4WF6 - chain A; structure by X-ray diffraction, 2.65 A resolution.

[Chain A]
Name: Lethal factor
From: Bacillus anthracis
Notes: EC 3.4.24.83
Reference sequence: P15917 (LEF_BACAN); residues 265-776 here correspond to UniProt positions 298-809 (UniProt number = residue number + 33)
Sequence (519 residues; numbered 262 to 780; the number before each row is that of its first residue):
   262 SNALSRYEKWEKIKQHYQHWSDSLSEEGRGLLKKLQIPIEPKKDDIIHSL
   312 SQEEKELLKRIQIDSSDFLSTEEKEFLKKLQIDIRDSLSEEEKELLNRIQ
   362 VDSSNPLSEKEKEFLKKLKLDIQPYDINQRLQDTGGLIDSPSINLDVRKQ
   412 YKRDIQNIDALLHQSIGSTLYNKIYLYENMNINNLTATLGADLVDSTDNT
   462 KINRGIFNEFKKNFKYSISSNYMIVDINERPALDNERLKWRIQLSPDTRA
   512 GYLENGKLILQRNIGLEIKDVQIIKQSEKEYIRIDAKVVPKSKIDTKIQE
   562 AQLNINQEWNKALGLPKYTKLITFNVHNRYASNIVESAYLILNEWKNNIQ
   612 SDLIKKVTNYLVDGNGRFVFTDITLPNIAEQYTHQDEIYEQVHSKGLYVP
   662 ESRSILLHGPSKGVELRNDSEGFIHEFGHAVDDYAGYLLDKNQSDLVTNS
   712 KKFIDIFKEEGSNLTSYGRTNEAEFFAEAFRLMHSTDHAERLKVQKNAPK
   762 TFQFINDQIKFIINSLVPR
Unresolved in the structure: 262-265, 358-365, 777-780
Differences from the reference sequence: expression tag (262-264, 777-780); engineered mutation Ser266 (Ala299 in P15917)
Swiss-Prot annotation at these positions:
  - active site: Glu687 (Proton acceptor)
  - binding site (Zn(2+)): His686, His690, Tyr728, Glu735
Bound ions: Zn2+: His686, His690, Glu735 (together with 407)
Ligand contacts: 407 (N~2~-[(4-fluoro-3-methylphenyl)sulfonyl]-N-hydroxy-D-alaninamide): Asp328, Val653, Ser655, Lys656, Gly657, Leu658, Tyr659, Gly674, Val675, Leu677, Glu682, Gly683, His686, Glu687, His690, Tyr728, Glu735, Glu739, Arg742

[Overview]
Ligands of chain A: compound 407. His686, His690 and Glu735 form the Zn2+ site. UniProt lists active-site
residue Glu687 and 4 Zn2+-binding residues.
Chain A is Lethal factor (Bacillus anthracis); the structure, Anthrax toxin lethal factor with bound small
molecule inhibitor MK-31, was determined by X-ray diffraction, deposited together with 5D1S, 5D1T and 5D1U.
